5WHA - chains A and B of the 3 polymer chains in the assembly; structure by X-ray diffraction, 2.04 A resolution.

# Chain A
Name: GTPase KRas
Source organism: Homo sapiens
UniProtKB: P01116 (RASK_HUMAN), isoform P01116-2; residues 1-166 here = UniProt positions 1-166
Chain sequence (170 residues; row label = number of the first residue in the row; numbers below 1 keep their minus sign (Gly-3 is residue -3)):
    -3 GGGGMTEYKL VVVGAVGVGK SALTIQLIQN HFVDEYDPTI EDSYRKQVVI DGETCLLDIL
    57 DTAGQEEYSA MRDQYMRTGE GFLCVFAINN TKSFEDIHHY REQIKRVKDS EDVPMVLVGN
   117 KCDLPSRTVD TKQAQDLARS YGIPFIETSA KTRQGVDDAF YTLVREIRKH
Unresolved in the structure: -3 to 1, 27-38
Construct notes: expression tag (-3 to 0); engineered mutation Val12 (Gly in P01116)
Curated features (UniProtKB/Swiss-Prot):
  - motif: Tyr32 to Tyr40 (Effector region)
  - binding site (GTP): Gly10, Ala11, Gly13 to Ala18, Val29 to Thr35, Ala59, Gly60, Asn116 to Asp119
  - modified residue: Met1 (N-acetylmethionine), Thr2 (N-acetylthreonine), Lys104 (N6-acetyllysine)
  - glycosylation: Thr35 (Microbial infection: O-linked (Glc) threonine)
  - natural variant: Lys5 (K5E: In NS3; K5N: In GASC), Gly10 (G10GG: In AML), Val12 (G12V: In GASC; this construct carries the variant), Gly13 (G13D: In GASC, JMML and OES; G13R: In pylocytic astrocytoma), Val14 (V14I: In NS3), Leu19 (L19F: In OES), Gln22 (Q22E: In CFC2; Q22R: In NS3), Pro34 (P34L: In NS3; P34Q: In NS3; P34R: In CFC2), Ile36 (I36M: In NS3), Thr58 (T58I: In NS3), Ala59 (A59T: In GASC), Gly60 (G60R: In CFC2; G60S: In NS3), 8 further natural variant entries in UniProt
  - mutagenesis: Asp38 (D38A: Decreased interaction with MAPKAP1/SIN1), Tyr40 (Y40A: Decreased interaction with MAPKAP1/SIN1), Gln61 (Q61L: Promotes GTP binding)
Metal / ion sites: Mg2+: Ser17 (together with GDP); Ca2+ site 1: Glu63, Tyr64 (shared with 2 residues of chain F); Ca2+ site 2: Glu63 (shared with Ala32(B) of chain B; 1 residue of chain F)
Ligand contacts: GDP (guanosine-5'-diphosphate): Ala11, Val12, Gly13, Val14, Gly15, Lys16, Ser17, Ala18, Asn116, Lys117, Asp119, Leu120, Ser145, Ala146, Lys147

# Chain B
Name: miniprotein 225-11
Source organism: synthetic construct
Chain sequence (35 residues; numbered -2 to 32; the number before each row is that of its first residue; numbers below 1 keep their minus sign (Gly-2 is residue -2)):
    -2 GSGGPRRPRC PGDDASIEDL HEYWARLWNY LYAVA
Unresolved in the structure: -2 to 2
Metal / ion sites: Ca2+: Ala32 (shared with Glu63(A) of chain A; 1 residue of chain F)

# How chain A and chain B interact
Pairs across the interface - 30 pairs, chain A then chain B:
  Glu3(A) with His18(B), salt bridge
  Lys5(A) with Trp21(B); Trp25(B)
  Leu6(A) with Trp25(B)
  Val7(A) with Trp25(B), hydrophobic
  Ser39(A) with Glu19(B), hydrogen bond
  Tyr40(A) with Ala22(B); Asn26(B)
  Arg41(A) with Glu15(B), salt bridge; His18(B); Glu19(B)
  Asp54(A) with Trp25(B)
  Ile55(A) with Trp25(B); Asn26(B), hydrogen bond (backbone-side chain)
  Leu56(A) with Trp25(B), hydrophobic; Asn26(B)
  Asp57(A) with Asn26(B), hydrogen bond (backbone-side chain)
  Thr58(A) with Tyr29(B)
  Ala59(A) with Tyr29(B); Ala30(B), hydrophobic
  Glu63(A) with Ala32(B)
  Ser65(A) with Ala32(B)
  Arg68(A) with Tyr29(B), hydrogen bond (side chain-backbone); Ala30(B); Ala32(B)
  Tyr71(A) with Trp25(B), hydrogen bond (backbone-side chain); Leu28(B); Tyr29(B)
  Met72(A) with Tyr29(B)
  Thr74(A) with Trp21(B)
Also at the interface, not in a pair above, chain A (20 interface residues in all): Gly75
Also at the interface, not in a pair above, chain B (12 interface residues in all): Arg23

# In short
Chain A and chain B form an interface of 20 and 12 residues respectively, with 5 hydrogen bonds and 2 salt
bridges. Polar pairs include Glu3(A)-His18(B), Arg41(A)-Glu15(B) and Ser39(A)-Glu19(B). Chain A binds GDP.
UniProt lists 21 GTP-binding residues and 3 mutagenesis sites on chain A.
Here chain A is GTPase KRas (Homo sapiens) and chain B is miniprotein 225-11 (synthetic construct). Entry 5WHA
(KRas G12V, bound to GDP and miniprotein 225-11) was determined by X-ray diffraction, deposited together with
5WHB, 5WHE, 5WLB, 5WPL and 5WPM.
